Entry 3RN2 (X-ray diffraction, 2.55 A resolution); this record covers chains B and L of the 4 polymer chains in the assembly.

== Chain B ==
Molecule: Interferon-inducible protein AIM2
From: Homo sapiens
UniProt: O14862 (AIM2_HUMAN); numbering as in UniProt (aligned over 144-343)
Chain sequence (208 residues; row label = number of the first residue in the row):
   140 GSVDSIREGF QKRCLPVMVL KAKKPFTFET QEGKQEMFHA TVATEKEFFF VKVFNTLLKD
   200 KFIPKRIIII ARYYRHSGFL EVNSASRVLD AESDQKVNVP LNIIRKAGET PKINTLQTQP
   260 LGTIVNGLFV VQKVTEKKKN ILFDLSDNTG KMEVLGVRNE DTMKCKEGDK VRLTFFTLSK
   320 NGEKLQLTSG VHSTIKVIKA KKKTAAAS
Disordered / not traced: 140-146, 340-347
Construct notes: expression tag (140-143, 344-347)
Reported in the primary citation:
  - binding site for the 20-nt DNA strand (chain L): Lys-162, Lys-163, Lys-198, Arg-244, Lys-251, Lys-335
  - binding site for the 20-nt DNA strand: Lys-160, Lys-204, Gly-247, Thr-249, Arg-311, Ile-337
  - mutagenesis - F165A, K204A, K251A, K309A: decreased binding to DNA
  - mutagenesis - K198A, K276A/K277A/K278A, R311A: unchanged binding to DNA

== Chain L ==
Molecule: 20-nt DNA strand
Sequence (20 nucleotides; each row starts with the number of its first residue):
     1 CCATCAAAGA TCTTTGATGG

== How chain B and chain L interact ==
Contacting residue pairs (11):
  Ala-161(B) / DA10(L)  phosphate contact
  Lys-162(B) / DG9(L)  hydrogen bond to the phosphate
  Lys-162(B) / DA10(L)  salt bridge to the phosphate
  Lys-163(B) / DA10(L)  hydrogen bond to the phosphate
  Lys-163(B) / DT11(L)  salt bridge to the phosphate
  Lys-198(B) / DT11(L)  salt bridge to the phosphate
  Lys-309(B) / DA8(L)  salt bridge to the phosphate
  Arg-311(B) / DA8(L)  hydrogen bond to the phosphate
  Arg-311(B) / DG9(L)  salt bridge to the phosphate
  Lys-335(B) / DG9(L)  salt bridge to the phosphate
  Ile-337(B) / DG9(L)  phosphate contact

== Summary ==
8 residues of chain B and 4 residues of chain L are in contact, with 3 hydrogen bonds and 6 salt bridges.
Polar pairs include Lys-162(B)/DG9(L), Lys-163(B)/DA10(L) and Arg-311(B)/DA8(L). From the paper: a binding
site for the 20-nt DNA strand (chain L) at Lys-162(B), Lys-163(B) and Lys-198(B) among others; F165A, K204A
and K251A of chain B, among others, reduce binding to DNA; 7 substitutions were tested in all.
Chain B is Interferon-inducible protein AIM2 (Homo sapiens) and chain L is a 20-nt DNA strand; the structure,
Structural Basis of Cytosolic DNA Recognition by Innate Immune Receptors, was determined by X-ray diffraction
together with 3RLN, 3RLO, 3RN5 and 3RNU from the same study.
